Entry 5YIW (X-ray diffraction, 1.55 A resolution); this record covers chains A and E of the 3 polymer chains in the assembly.

[Chain A]
Protein: Cell cycle regulatory protein GcrA
From: Caulobacter crescentus (strain NA1000 / CB15N)
Notes: fragment: DNA-binding domain (DBD)
UniProt: A0A0H3C9J4 (A0A0H3C9J4_CAUCN); residue numbers follow UniProt; this construct covers 1-45
Amino-acid sequence (49 residues; row label = number of the first residue in the row; numbers below 1 keep their minus sign (Gly-3 is residue -3)):
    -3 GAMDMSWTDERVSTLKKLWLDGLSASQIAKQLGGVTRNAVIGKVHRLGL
Not modelled in the structure: -3 to 0
Construct notes: expression tag (-3 to 0)
From the paper describing this entry:
  - binding site for the 11-nt DNA strand: Trp15, Ser20, Ala21, Ser22, Arg33, Asn34, Ile37, His41
  - binding site for the 11-nt DNA strand (chain E): Trp3, Thr32, Arg33, Asn34, Gly38, Lys39, Arg42
  - mutagenesis - R33A/R42A, R33W, N34A/I37A, I37E, I37W, G38W, G38Y, K39A, K39A/R42A, R42A: decreased growth
  - mutagenesis - W3A, W15A: decreased stability
  - specificity-determining residues: Arg33, Asn34, Ile37, Gly38

[Chain E]
Molecule: 11-nt DNA strand
Sequence (11 nucleotides; numbered -12 to -2; the number before each row is that of its first residue; numbers below 1 keep their minus sign (DC-12 is residue -12)):
   -12 CGCGXATCAGG
Not modelled in the structure: -12
Modified positions: 6MA (N6-methyl-deoxy-adenosine-5'-monophosphate) at position -8

[Chain A / chain E interface]
Residue-residue contacts - 10 pairs, chain A then chain E:
  Trp3(A) - DC-10(E)  phosphate contact
  Trp3(A) - DG-9(E)  hydrogen bond to the phosphate
  Thr32(A) - 6MA_-8(E)  hydrogen bond to the phosphate
  Asn34(A) - 6MA_-8(E)  hydrogen bond to the phosphate
  Asn34(A) - DA-7(E)  hydrogen bond to the base
  Ala35(A) - DG-9(E)  phosphate contact
  Lys39(A) - DC-10(E)  salt bridge to the phosphate
  Arg42(A) - DG-11(E)  sugar contact
  Arg42(A) - DC-10(E)  salt bridge to the phosphate
  Arg42(A) - DG-9(E)  hydrogen bond to the base
Also at the interface, not in a pair above, chain A (9 interface residues in all): Val31, Arg33, Gly38
Also at the interface, not in a pair above, chain E (6 interface residues in all): DT-6

[Overview]
9 residues of chain A face 6 of chain E across their interface, with 5 hydrogen bonds and 2 salt bridges.
Among the polar pairs are Asn34(A)-DA-7(E), Arg42(A)-DG-9(E) and Trp3(A)-DG-9(E). From the paper: a binding
site for the 11-nt DNA strand at Trp15(A), Ser20(A) and Ala21(A) among others; R33A/R42A, R33W and N34A/I37A
of chain A, among others, reduce growth; 12 substitutions were tested in all.
Here chain A is Cell cycle regulatory protein GcrA (Caulobacter crescentus (strain NA1000 / CB15N)) and chain
E is an 11-nt DNA strand. Entry 5YIW (Caulobacter crescentus GcrA DNA-binding domain (DBD) in complex with
methylated dsDNA (crystal form 2)) was determined by X-ray diffraction, deposited together with 5YIU, 5YIV and
5Z7I.
